PDB entry 4PTC | X-ray diffraction, 2.71 A resolution | chains A and B

== Chain A (and B) ==
Protein: Glycogen synthase kinase-3 beta
Organism: Homo sapiens
Notes: EC 2.7.11.26, 2.7.11.1; chain B of this document is another copy of the same molecule, construct and numbering; everything in this record applies to it too
UniProtKB: P49841 (GSK3B_HUMAN); residue numbers follow UniProt; this construct covers 1-420
Amino-acid sequence (441 residues; numbered -20 to 420; the number before each row is that of its first residue; numbers below 1 keep their minus sign (Met-20 is residue -20)):
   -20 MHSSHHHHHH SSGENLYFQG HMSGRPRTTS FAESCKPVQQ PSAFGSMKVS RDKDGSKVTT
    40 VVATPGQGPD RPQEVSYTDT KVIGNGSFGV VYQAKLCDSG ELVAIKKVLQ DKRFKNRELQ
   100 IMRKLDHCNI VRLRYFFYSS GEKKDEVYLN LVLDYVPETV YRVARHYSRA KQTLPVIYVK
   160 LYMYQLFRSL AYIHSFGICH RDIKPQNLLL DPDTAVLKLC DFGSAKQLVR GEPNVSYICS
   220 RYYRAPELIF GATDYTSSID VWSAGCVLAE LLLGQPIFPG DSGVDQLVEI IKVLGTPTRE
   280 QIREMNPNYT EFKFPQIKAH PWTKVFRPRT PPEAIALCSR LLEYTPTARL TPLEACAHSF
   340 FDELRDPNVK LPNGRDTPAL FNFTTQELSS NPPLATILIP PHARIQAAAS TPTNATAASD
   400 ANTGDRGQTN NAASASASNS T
Unresolved in the structure: -20 to 35, 120-123, 382-420 (chain B: -20 to 34, 120-123, 386-420)
Differences from the reference sequence: initiating methionine (-20); expression tag (-19 to 0)
Residues lining bound ligands: 2WE (2-[2-(cyclopropylcarbonylamino)pyridin-4-yl]-4-methoxy-1,3-thiazole-5-carboxamide): Phe67, Val70, Ala83, Lys85, Glu97, Leu132, Asp133, Tyr134, Val135, Pro136, Glu137, Thr138, Arg141, Leu188, Cys199, Asp200

== Chain A / chain B interface ==
Pairs across the interface - 33 pairs, chain A then chain B:
  Ser66(A) - Asp264(B)
  Ser66(A) - Glu268(B)
  Pro212(A) - Phe291(B)
  Asn213(A) - Phe291(B)
  Val214(A) - Tyr288(B)
  Val214(A) - Phe291(B)
  Ser215(A) - Tyr288(B)  hydrogen bond (backbone-side chain)
  Tyr216(A) - Ile228(B)
  Tyr216(A) - Phe229(B)  hydrophobic
  Tyr216(A) - Gly262(B)  hydrogen bond (backbone-backbone)
  Tyr216(A) - Val263(B)  hydrogen bond (backbone-backbone)
  Tyr216(A) - Tyr288(B)  hydrophobic
  Tyr216(A) - Phe293(B)
  Cys218(A) - Ser261(B)
  Ser219(A) - Asp260(B)
  Arg220(A) - Asp260(B)  hydrogen bond (backbone-backbone)
  Ile228(A) - Tyr216(B)
  Phe229(A) - Tyr216(B)  hydrophobic
  Asp260(A) - Ser219(B)
  Asp260(A) - Arg220(B)  hydrogen bond (backbone-backbone)
  Ser261(A) - Cys218(B)
  Ser261(A) - Ser219(B)
  Gly262(A) - Tyr216(B)  hydrogen bond (backbone-backbone)
  Val263(A) - Tyr216(B)  hydrogen bond (backbone-backbone)
  Val263(A) - Ile217(B)  hydrophobic
  Asp264(A) - Ser66(B)
  Glu268(A) - Ser66(B)
  Tyr288(A) - Val214(B)
  Tyr288(A) - Ser215(B)  hydrogen bond (side chain-backbone)
  Tyr288(A) - Tyr216(B)  hydrophobic
  Phe291(A) - Pro212(B)  hydrophobic
  Phe291(A) - Val214(B)  hydrophobic
  Phe293(A) - Tyr216(B)
Interface residues without a listed pair, chain A (23 interface residues in all): Gln185, Ile217, Val267
Interface residues without a listed pair, chain B (21 interface residues in all): Asn213

== Overview ==
23 residues of chain A and 21 residues of chain B are in contact, with 8 hydrogen bonds. Polar pairs include
Ser215(A)-Tyr288(B), Tyr216(A)-Gly262(B) and Tyr216(A)-Val263(B). Bound to chain A: compound 2WE.
Both chains are Glycogen synthase kinase-3 beta (Homo sapiens). Entry 4PTC (Structure of a carboxamide
compound (3) (2-{2-[(CYCLOPROPYLCARBONYL)AMINO]PYRIDIN-4-YL}-4-OXO-4H-1LAMBDA~4~,3-THIAZOLE-5-CARBOXAMIDE) to
GSK3b) was determined by X-ray diffraction (same publication as 4PTE and 4PTG).
